1E7Q - chain A; structure by X-ray diffraction, 1.60 A resolution.

== Chain A ==
Name: GDP-fucose synthetase
Organism: Escherichia coli
Notes: EC 5.1.3.-
Reference sequence: P32055 (FCL_ECOLI); residue numbers follow UniProt; this construct covers 1-321
Chain sequence (321 residues; row label = number of the first residue in the row):
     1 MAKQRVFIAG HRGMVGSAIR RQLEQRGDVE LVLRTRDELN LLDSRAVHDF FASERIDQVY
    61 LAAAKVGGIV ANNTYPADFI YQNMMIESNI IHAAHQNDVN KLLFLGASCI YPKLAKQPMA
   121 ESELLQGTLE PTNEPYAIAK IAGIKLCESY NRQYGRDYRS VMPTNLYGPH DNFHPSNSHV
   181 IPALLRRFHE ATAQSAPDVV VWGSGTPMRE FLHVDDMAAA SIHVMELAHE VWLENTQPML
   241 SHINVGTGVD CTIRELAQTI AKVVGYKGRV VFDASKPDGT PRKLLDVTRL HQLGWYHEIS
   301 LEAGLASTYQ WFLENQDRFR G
Not modelled in the structure: 1-2, 317-321
Sequence notes: engineered mutation A107 (Ser in P32055); conflict S195 (Asn in P32055)
Swiss-Prot annotation at these positions:
  - active site: Y136 (Proton donor/acceptor)
  - binding site (NADP(+)): G10 to G16, R36 to L41, L105, G106, S108, K140, P163 to L166, H179
  - binding site (substrate): R187, W202, R209, D278
  - site: C109 (Important for catalytic activity), K140 (Lowers pKa of active site Tyr)
  - mutagenesis: C109 (C109A: Nearly abolishes catalytic activity), Y136 (Y136E: Abolishes enzyme activity), K140 (K140R: Reduces catalytic activity 20-fold; K140S: Nearly abolishes catalytic activity), H179 (H179N: Nearly abolishes catalytic activity), R187 (R187A: Decreases affinity for the substrate GDP-4-keto-6-deoxymannose)
Residues lining bound ligands:
  - NADP (NAP; NADP nicotinamide-adenine-dinucleotide phosphate): G10, R12, G13, M14, V15, G16, R36, L39, N40, L41, L42, A62, A63, A64, V66, I86, L105, G106, A107, S108, C109, Y136, K140, P163, T164, N165, L166
  - acetylphosphate (UVW): G67, G68, I69, V70, A71, S176, N177, S178

== Summary ==
Bound to chain A: NADP and acetylphosphate. From UniProt: active-site residue Y136, 22 NADP+-binding residues,
4 substrate-binding residues and 5 mutagenesis sites.
Chain A is GDP-fucose synthetase (Escherichia coli); the structure, GDP 4-keto-6-deoxy-D-mannose epimerase
reductase S107A, was determined by X-ray diffraction (same publication as 1E6U, 1E7R and 1E7S).
